8J1F - chains A and B of the 4 polymer chains in the assembly; structure by electron microscopy, 3.62 A resolution.

# Chain A (and B)
Name: Transient receptor potential cation channel subfamily V member 4
Organism: Mus musculus
Notes: chain B of this document is another copy of the same molecule, construct and numbering; everything in this record applies to it too
Reference sequence: Q9EPK8 (TRPV4_MOUSE); numbering as in UniProt (aligned over 137-801)
Amino-acid sequence (700 residues; numbered 102 to 801; the number before each row is that of its first residue):
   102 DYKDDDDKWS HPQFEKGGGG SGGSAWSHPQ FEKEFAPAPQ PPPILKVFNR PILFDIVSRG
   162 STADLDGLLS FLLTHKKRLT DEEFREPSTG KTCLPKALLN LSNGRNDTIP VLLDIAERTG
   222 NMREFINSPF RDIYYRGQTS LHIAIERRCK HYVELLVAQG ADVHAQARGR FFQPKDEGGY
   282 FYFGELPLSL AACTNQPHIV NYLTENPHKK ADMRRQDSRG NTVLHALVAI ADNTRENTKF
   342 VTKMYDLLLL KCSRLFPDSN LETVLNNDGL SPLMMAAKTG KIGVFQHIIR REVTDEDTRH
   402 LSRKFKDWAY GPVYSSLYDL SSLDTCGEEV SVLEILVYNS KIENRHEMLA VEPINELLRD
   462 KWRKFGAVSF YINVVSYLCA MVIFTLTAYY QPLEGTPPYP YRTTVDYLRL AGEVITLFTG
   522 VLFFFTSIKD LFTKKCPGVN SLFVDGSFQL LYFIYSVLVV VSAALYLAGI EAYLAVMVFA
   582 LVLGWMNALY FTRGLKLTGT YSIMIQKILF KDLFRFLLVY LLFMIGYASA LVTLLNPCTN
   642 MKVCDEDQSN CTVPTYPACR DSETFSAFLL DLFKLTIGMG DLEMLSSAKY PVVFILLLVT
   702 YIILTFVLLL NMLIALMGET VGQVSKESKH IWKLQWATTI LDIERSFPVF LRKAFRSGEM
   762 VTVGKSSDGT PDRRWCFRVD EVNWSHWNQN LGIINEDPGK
Not modelled in the structure: 102-147, 532-548, 639-657, 689-695, 765-773, 787-801
Construct notes: expression tag (102-136)
Small-molecule neighbours: gsk1016790a (XQ3; N-[(2S)-1-{4-[N-(2,4-dichlorobenzene-1-sulfonyl)-L-seryl]piperazin-1-yl}-4-methyl-1-oxopentan-2-yl]-1-benzothiophene-2-carboxamide): Ser470, Phe471, Asn474, Val475, Ser477, Tyr478, Ala481, Thr520, Leu523, Phe524, Thr527, Gln550, Tyr553, Asn588, Tyr591, Phe592, Asp743, Ile744, Ser747
Swiss-Prot annotation at these positions:
  - motif: Gly679 to Asp682 (Selectivity filter)
  - binding site (ATP): Lys192, Lys197, Asn201, Tyr236 to Gln239, Arg248
  - binding site (a 1,2-diacyl-sn-glycero-3-phospho-(1D-myo-inositol-4,5-bisphosphate)): Arg249 to Lys251, Asn296 to His299, Lys344
  - binding site (Ca(2+)): Asp682
  - modified residue: Tyr253 (Phosphotyrosine)
  - glycosylation: Asn651 (N-linked (GlcNAc...) asparagine)
  - mutagenesis: Pro142 to Pro143 (Strongly reduced interaction with PACSIN3), Tyr253 (Y253F: Results are conflicting as to whether hypotonicity-dependent channel activity is abolished), Tyr556 (Y556A: Reduces channel activation by 4-alpha-PDD and heat but not hypo-osmotic cell swelling; Y556F: No changes in channel activation by 4-alpha-PDD or heat), Ser557 (S557A: No changes in channel activity), Asn651 (N651Q: Loss of a probable N-glycosylation site. Increased expression at the cell membrane, leading to increased ion currents), Asp672 (D672A: Greatly reduces Ca(2+) permeation and channel rectification; when associated with A-682), Lys675 (K675A: No effect on channel pore properties), Met680 (M680A: Impairs Ca(2+) permeation), Asp682 (D682A: Greatly reduces Ca(2+) permeation and channel rectification; when associated with A-672)
What the authors report for this chain:
  - binding site for gsk1016790a: Ser470, Phe524
  - conformationally variable residues (helix shift): Val620, Phe669

# Chain A / chain B interface
Contacting residue pairs (36; chain A residue first):
  Trp409(A) - Tyr235(B)
  Trp409(A) - Phe272(B)  hydrophobic
  Ala410(A) - Arg248(B)  hydrogen bond (backbone-side chain)
  Tyr411(A) - Gln239(B)  hydrogen bond
  Tyr411(A) - Glu247(B)  hydrogen bond
  Tyr411(A) - Phe272(B)  hydrophobic
  Tyr411(A) - Phe273(B)
  Tyr411(A) - Phe282(B)  hydrophobic
  Tyr411(A) - Phe284(B)  hydrophobic
  Gly412(A) - Glu247(B)  hydrogen bond (backbone-side chain)
  Pro413(A) - Phe282(B)  hydrophobic
  Val414(A) - Tyr281(B)
  Thr486(A) - Ile626(B)
  Ala489(A) - Ser630(B)  hydrogen bond (backbone-side chain)
  Tyr490(A) - Ile626(B)  hydrophobic
  Tyr490(A) - Ser667(B)
  Leu494(A) - Pro638(B)
  Ala576(A) - Leu698(B)  hydrophobic
  Val579(A) - Gly627(B)
  Val579(A) - Ser630(B)
  Val579(A) - Ala631(B)
  Val583(A) - Tyr702(B)  hydrophobic
  Val583(A) - Leu705(B)  hydrophobic
  Trp586(A) - Leu623(B)  hydrophobic
  Thr599(A) - Arg616(B)
  Thr601(A) - Glu720(B)
  Tyr602(A) - Lys612(B)
  Tyr602(A) - Ala716(B)  hydrophobic
  Tyr602(A) - Leu717(B)
  Ile606(A) - Asn712(B)
  Asp781(A) - Tyr281(B)
  Val783(A) - Lys276(B)
  Trp785(A) - Phe282(B)  hydrophobic
  Trp785(A) - Ile331(B)  hydrophobic
  Trp785(A) - Asp333(B)
  Trp785(A) - Asn338(B)
Other interface residues (no listed pair), chain A (27 interface residues in all): Tyr415, Leu582, Met587, Lys675, Thr721, Glu728
Other interface residues (no listed pair), chain B (36 interface residues in all): Arg249, Phe341, Leu619, Phe624, Ile704, Met713, Ile715

# Overview
27 residues of chain A face 36 of chain B across their interface, with 5 hydrogen bonds. Polar pairs include
Ala410(A)-Arg248(B), Tyr411(A)-Gln239(B) and Tyr411(A)-Glu247(B). Ligands of chain A: gsk1016790a. The paper
reports a binding site for gsk1016790a at Ser470(A) and Phe524(A); conformational variability at Val620(A) and
Phe669(A).
Chain A and chain B are both Transient receptor potential cation channel subfamily V member 4 (Mus musculus);
the structure, GSK101 bound state of mTRPV4, was determined by electron microscopy together with 8JKM, 8J1B,
8J1D and 8J1H from the same study.
